Entry 7RDV (X-ray diffraction, 2.90 A resolution); this record covers chains A and H of the 3 polymer chains in the assembly.

== Chain A ==
Name: H-2 class II histocompatibility antigen, A-D alpha chain
Source organism: Mus musculus
UniProtKB: P04228 (HA2D_MOUSE); residues 1-178 here correspond to UniProt positions 28-205 (UniProt number = residue number + 27)
Chain sequence (181 residues; each row starts with the number of its first residue):
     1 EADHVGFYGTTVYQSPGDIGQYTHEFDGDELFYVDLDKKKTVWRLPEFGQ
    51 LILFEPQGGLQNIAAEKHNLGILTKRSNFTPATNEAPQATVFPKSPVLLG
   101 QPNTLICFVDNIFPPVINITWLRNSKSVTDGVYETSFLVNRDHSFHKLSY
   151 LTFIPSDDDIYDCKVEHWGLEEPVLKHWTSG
Sequence notes: expression tag (179-181)
UniProt features mapped onto this chain:
  - glycosylation: N118 (N-linked (GlcNAc...) asparagine)
Disulfide bonds: C107-C163
Covalently attached groups: N-acetylglucosamine (NAG) linked to N78, N118

== Chain H ==
Name: Aggrecan core peptide
Source organism: Homo sapiens
Chain sequence (12 residues; numbered 91 to 102; the number before each row is that of its first residue):
    91 EGRVRVNSAYQS

== How chain A and chain H interact ==
Contacting residue pairs - 27 pairs, chain A then chain H:
  Y8(A) - E91(H)
  Y8(A) - V94(H)
  Y22(A) - R93(H)
  H24(A) - E91(H)  salt bridge
  H24(A) - G92(H)
  I52(A) - E91(H)
  L53(A) - E91(H)  hydrogen bond (backbone-backbone)
  F54(A) - E91(H)
  F54(A) - R93(H)
  G58(A) - R93(H)  hydrogen bond (backbone-side chain)
  Q61(A) - R93(H)  hydrogen bond
  N62(A) - R93(H)  hydrogen bond
  N62(A) - V94(H)  hydrogen bond (side chain-backbone)
  N62(A) - V96(H)
  A65(A) - V96(H)  hydrophobic
  E66(A) - V96(H)
  H68(A) - S98(H)
  H68(A) - Q101(H)
  N69(A) - V96(H)
  N69(A) - N97(H)  hydrogen bond (side chain-backbone)
  N69(A) - S98(H)
  N69(A) - A99(H)  hydrogen bond (side chain-backbone)
  I72(A) - Y100(H)
  I72(A) - Q101(H)
  L73(A) - A99(H)  hydrophobic
  R76(A) - A99(H)
  R76(A) - Y100(H)  hydrogen bond (side chain-backbone)
Interface residues without a listed pair, chain A (20 interface residues in all): G9, T11, L31, F32
Interface residues without a listed pair, chain H (11 interface residues in all): R95

== Summary ==
20 residues of chain A and 11 residues of chain H are in contact, with 8 hydrogen bonds and 1 salt bridge.
Polar pairs include H24(A)-E91(H), G58(A)-R93(H) and Q61(A)-R93(H). N-acetylglucosamine is covalently linked
to N78(A) and N118(A).
Chain A is H-2 class II histocompatibility antigen, A-D alpha chain (Mus musculus) and chain H is Aggrecan
core peptide (Homo sapiens); the structure, TFH TCR bound to MHC Class II IAd presenting aggrecan epitope, was
determined by X-ray diffraction.
